PDB entry 8IED | electron microscopy, 3.33 A resolution | chains C and D of the 6 polymer chains in the assembly

[Chain C]
Molecule: Guanine nucleotide-binding protein G(o) subunit alpha
From: Homo sapiens
UniProtKB: P09471 (GNAO_HUMAN); aligned to UniProt positions 182-344 over residues 66-228 (the alignment contains insertions or deletions, so no single offset holds)
Chain sequence (228 residues; each row starts with the number of its first residue):
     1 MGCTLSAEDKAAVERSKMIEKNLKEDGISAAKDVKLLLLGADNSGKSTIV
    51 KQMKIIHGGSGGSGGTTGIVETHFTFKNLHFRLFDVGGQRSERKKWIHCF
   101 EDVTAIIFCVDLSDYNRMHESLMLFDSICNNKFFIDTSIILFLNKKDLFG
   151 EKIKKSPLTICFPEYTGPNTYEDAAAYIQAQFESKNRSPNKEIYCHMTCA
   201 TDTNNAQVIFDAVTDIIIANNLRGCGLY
Not modelled in the structure: 1-3, 57-66
Differences from the reference sequence: linker (57-65); conflict Asp111 (Ala227 in P09471), Asp114 (Gly230 in P09471), Ala206 (Ile332 in P09471), Ile209 (Val335 in P09471)
Curated features (UniProtKB/Swiss-Prot):
  - region: Phe81 to Arg90 (G3 motif)
  - binding site (Mg(2+)): Thr66
  - modified residue: Gln89 (5-glutamyl histamine)

[Chain D]
Molecule: Guanine nucleotide-binding protein G(I)/G(S)/G(T) subunit beta-1
From: Homo sapiens
UniProtKB: P62873 (GBB1_HUMAN); residue numbers follow UniProt; this construct covers 2-340
Chain sequence (358 residues; numbered -17 to 340; the number before each row is that of its first residue; numbers below 1 keep their minus sign (Met-17 is residue -17)):
   -17 MHHHHHHLEVLFQGPGSSGSELDQLRQEAEQLKNQIRDARKACADATLSQ
    33 ITNNIDPVGRIQMRTRRTLRGHLAKIYAMHWGTDSRLLVSASQDGKLIIW
    83 DSYTTNKVHAIPLRSSWVMTCAYAPSGNYVACGGLDNICSIYNLKTREGN
   133 VRVSRELAGHTGYLSCCRFLDDNQIVTSSGDTTCALWDIETGQQTTTFTG
   183 HTGDVMSLSLAPDTRLFVSGACDASAKLWDVREGMCRQTFTGHESDINAI
   233 CFFPNGNAFATGSDDATCRLFDLRADQELMTYSHDNIICGITSVSFSKSG
   283 RLLLAGYDDFNCNVWDALKADRAGVLAGHDNRVSCLGVTDDGMAVATGSW
   333 DSFLKIWN
Not modelled in the structure: -17 to 2
Differences from the reference sequence: initiating methionine (-17); expression tag (-16 to 1)
Curated features (UniProtKB/Swiss-Prot):
  - modified residue: Ser2 (N-acetylserine), His266 (Phosphohistidine)
  - natural variant: Leu30 (L30F: In MRD42; uncertain significance), Arg52 (R52G: In MRD42), Gly64 (G64V: In MRD42), Asp76 (D76E: In MRD42; D76G: In MRD42), Gly77 (G77S: In MRD42), Lys78 (K78R: In MRD42), Ile80 (I80N: In MRD42; I80T: In MRD42), His91 (H91R: In MRD42; uncertain significance), Ala92 (A92T: In MRD42), Pro94 (P94S: In MRD42), Leu95 (L95P: In MRD42), Arg96 (R96L: In MRD42), 5 further natural variant entries in UniProt

[How chain C and chain D interact]
Contacting residue pairs - 44 pairs, chain C then chain D:
  Arg15(C) with Val90(D), hydrogen bond (side chain-backbone); His91(D); Gly131(D)
  Ser16(C) with Asn88(D), hydrogen bond; Lys89(D)
  Ile19(C) with Lys89(D); Val90(D); Ala92(D), hydrophobic
  Glu20(C) with Lys89(D), salt bridge
  Leu23(C) with Gly53(D); Leu55(D); Lys78(D); Ile80(D), hydrophobic
  Asp26(C) with Lys78(D), salt bridge
  Gly27(C) with Leu55(D)
  Thr67(C) with Asn119(D)
  Gly68(C) with Leu117(D); Asn119(D)
  Ile69(C) with Trp99(D)
  Phe84(C) with Trp99(D), hydrophobic
  Gln89(C) with Leu117(D); Asn119(D)
  Ser91(C) with Tyr145(D); Asp186(D)
  Glu92(C) with Asp186(D), hydrogen bond (backbone-side chain)
  Lys95(C) with Met101(D); Tyr145(D); Met188(D); Asp228(D), salt bridge; Asn230(D), hydrogen bond
  Trp96(C) with Leu117(D), hydrophobic; Tyr145(D)
  His98(C) with Lys57(D), hydrogen bond (backbone-side chain); Tyr59(D), hydrogen bond (backbone-side chain); Met101(D); Trp332(D)
  Cys99(C) with Tyr59(D), hydrogen bond (backbone-side chain); Gln75(D); Trp99(D); Leu117(D), hydrophobic
  Phe100(C) with Trp99(D), hydrophobic
  Glu101(C) with Lys57(D), salt bridge; Trp332(D)
  Phe133(C) with Arg314(D)
Interface residues without a listed pair, chain C (23 interface residues in all): Ala12, Glu71
Interface residues without a listed pair, chain D (27 interface residues in all): Asp118, Gly162, Cys204

[In short]
23 residues of chain C face 27 of chain D across their interface; the contacts include 7 hydrogen bonds and 4
salt bridges. Polar contacts include Glu20(C)-Lys89(D), Asp26(C)-Lys78(D) and Lys95(C)-Asp228(D). UniProt
lists Mg2+-binding residue Thr66(C) on chain C.
Chain C is Guanine nucleotide-binding protein G(o) subunit alpha and chain D is Guanine nucleotide-binding
protein G(I)/G(S)/G(T) subunit beta-1, both from Homo sapiens; the structure, Cryo-EM structure of
GPR156-miniGo-scFv16 complex, was determined by electron microscopy (same publication as 8IEB, 8IEC, 8IEI,
8IEP and 8IEQ).
